PDB entry 3S16 | X-ray diffraction, 3.24 A resolution | chains A and T of the 12 polymer chains in the assembly

== Chain A ==
Name: DNA-directed RNA polymerase II subunit RPB1
Source organism: Saccharomyces cerevisiae
Notes: EC 2.7.7.6
UniProt: P04050 (RPB1_YEAST); residues 1-1733 here = UniProt positions 1-1733
Chain sequence (1733 residues; each row starts with the number of its first residue):
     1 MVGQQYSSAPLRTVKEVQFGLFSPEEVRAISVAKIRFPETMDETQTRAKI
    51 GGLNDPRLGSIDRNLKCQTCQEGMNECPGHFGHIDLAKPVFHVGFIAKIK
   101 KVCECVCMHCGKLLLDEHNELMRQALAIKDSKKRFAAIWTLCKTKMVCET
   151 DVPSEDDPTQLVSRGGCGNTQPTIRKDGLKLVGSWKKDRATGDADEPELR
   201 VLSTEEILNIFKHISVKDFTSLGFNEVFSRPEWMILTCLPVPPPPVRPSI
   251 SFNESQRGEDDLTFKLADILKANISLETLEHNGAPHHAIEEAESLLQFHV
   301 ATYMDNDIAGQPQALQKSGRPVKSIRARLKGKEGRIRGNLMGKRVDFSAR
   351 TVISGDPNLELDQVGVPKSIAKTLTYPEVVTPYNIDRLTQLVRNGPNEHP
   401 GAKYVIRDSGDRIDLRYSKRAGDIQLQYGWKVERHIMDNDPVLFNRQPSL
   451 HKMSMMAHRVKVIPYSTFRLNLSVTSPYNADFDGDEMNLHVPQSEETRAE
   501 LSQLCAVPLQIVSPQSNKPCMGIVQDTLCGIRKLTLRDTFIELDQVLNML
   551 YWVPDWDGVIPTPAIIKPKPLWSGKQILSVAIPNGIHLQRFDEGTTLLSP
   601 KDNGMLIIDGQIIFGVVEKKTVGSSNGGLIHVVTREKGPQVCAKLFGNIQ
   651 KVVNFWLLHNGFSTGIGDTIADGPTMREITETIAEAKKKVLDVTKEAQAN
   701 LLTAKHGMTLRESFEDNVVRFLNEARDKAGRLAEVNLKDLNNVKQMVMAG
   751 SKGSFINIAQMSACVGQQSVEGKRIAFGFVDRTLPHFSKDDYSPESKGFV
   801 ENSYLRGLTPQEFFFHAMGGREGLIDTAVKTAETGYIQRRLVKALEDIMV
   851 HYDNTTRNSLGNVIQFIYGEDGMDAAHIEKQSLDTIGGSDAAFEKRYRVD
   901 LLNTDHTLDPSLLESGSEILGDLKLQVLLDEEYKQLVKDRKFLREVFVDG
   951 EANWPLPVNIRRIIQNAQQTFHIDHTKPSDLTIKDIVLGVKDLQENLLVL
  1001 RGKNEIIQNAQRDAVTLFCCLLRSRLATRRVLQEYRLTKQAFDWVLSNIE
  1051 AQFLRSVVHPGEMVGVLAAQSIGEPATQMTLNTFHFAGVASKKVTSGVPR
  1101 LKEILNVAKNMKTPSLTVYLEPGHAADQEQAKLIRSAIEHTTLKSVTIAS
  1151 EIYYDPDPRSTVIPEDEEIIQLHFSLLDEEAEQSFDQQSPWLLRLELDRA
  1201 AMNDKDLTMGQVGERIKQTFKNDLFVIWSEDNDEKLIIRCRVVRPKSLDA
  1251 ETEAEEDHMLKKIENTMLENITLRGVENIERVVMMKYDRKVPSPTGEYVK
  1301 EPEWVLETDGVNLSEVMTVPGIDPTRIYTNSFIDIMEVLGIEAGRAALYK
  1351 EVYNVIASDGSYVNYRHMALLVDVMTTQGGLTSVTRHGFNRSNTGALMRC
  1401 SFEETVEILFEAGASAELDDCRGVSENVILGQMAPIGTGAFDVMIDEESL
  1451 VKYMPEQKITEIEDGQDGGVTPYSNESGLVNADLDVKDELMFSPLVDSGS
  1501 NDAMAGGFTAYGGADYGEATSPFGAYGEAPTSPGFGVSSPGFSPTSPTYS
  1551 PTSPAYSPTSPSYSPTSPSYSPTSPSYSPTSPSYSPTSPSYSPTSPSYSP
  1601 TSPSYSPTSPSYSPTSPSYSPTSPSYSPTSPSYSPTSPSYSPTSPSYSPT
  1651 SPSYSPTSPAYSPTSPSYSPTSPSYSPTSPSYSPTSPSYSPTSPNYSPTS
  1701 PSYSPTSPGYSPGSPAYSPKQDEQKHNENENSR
Not modelled in the structure: 1-2, 155-160, 187-198, 1177-1186, 1244-1253, 1446-1733
Swiss-Prot annotation at these positions:
  - region: Pro248 to Asp260 (Lid loop), Asn306 to Lys323 (Rudder loop), Pro810 to Glu822 (Bridging helix)
  - binding site (Zn(2+)): Cys67, Cys70, Cys77, His80, Cys107, Cys110, Cys148, Cys167
  - binding site (Mg(2+)): Asp481, Asp483, Asp485
  - modified residue: Thr1471 (Phosphothreonine)
  - cross-link (Glycyl lysine isopeptide (Lys-Gly)): Lys695 (interchain with G-Cter in ubiquitin), Lys1246 (interchain with G-Cter in ubiquitin), Lys1350 (interchain with G-Cter in ubiquitin)
  - natural variant: Ser1653 to Pro1659 (deletion: In strain: A364A)
  - mutagenesis: Lys1246 (K1246R: Impairs ubiquitination during transcription stress)
Metal / ion sites: Zn2+ site 1: Cys67, Cys70, Cys77, His80; Zn2+ site 2: Cys107, Cys110, Cys148, Cys167; Mg2+: Asp481, Asp483, Asp485 (shared with 1 residue of chain R)

== Chain T ==
Molecule: 29-nt DNA strand
Sequence (29 nucleotides; numbered 1 to 29; the number before each row is that of its first residue):
     1 CTACCGATAAGCAGACGATCCTCTCGATG
Not modelled in the structure: 1-15, 29

== Chain A / chain T interface ==
Pairs across the interface (19):
  Lys330(A) - DC16(T)  hydrogen bond to the phosphate
  Lys332(A) - DC20(T)  phosphate contact
  Lys332(A) - DC21(T)  salt bridge to the phosphate
  Arg337(A) - DA18(T)  salt bridge to the phosphate
  Arg344(A) - DT22(T)  salt bridge to the phosphate
  Arg350(A) - DT22(T)  sugar contact
  Gln447(A) - DC21(T)  sugar contact
  Pro448(A) - DC20(T)  base contact
  Thr831(A) - DT19(T)  base contact
  Ala832(A) - DA18(T)  phosphate contact
  Ala832(A) - DT19(T)  sugar contact
  Gly835(A) - DT19(T)  sugar contact
  Tyr836(A) - DG17(T)  phosphate contact
  Tyr836(A) - DA18(T)  sugar contact
  Lys1102(A) - DG17(T)  base contact
  Arg1386(A) - DG17(T)  salt bridge to the phosphate
  Glu1403(A) - DG17(T)  phosphate contact
  Glu1404(A) - DC16(T)  sugar contact
  Glu1404(A) - DG17(T)  phosphate contact
Interface residues without a listed pair, chain A (17 interface residues in all): Arg839, Glu1407

== In short ==
17 residues of chain A and 7 residues of chain T are in contact, with 1 hydrogen bond and 4 salt bridges.
Polar pairs include Lys330(A)-DC16(T), Lys332(A)-DC21(T) and Arg337(A)-DA18(T).
Here chain A is DNA-directed RNA polymerase II subunit RPB1 (Saccharomyces cerevisiae) and chain T is a 29-nt
DNA strand. Entry 3S16 (RNA Polymerase II Initiation Complex with an 8-nt RNA) was determined by X-ray
diffraction (same publication as 3RZD, 3RZO, 3S14, 3S15, 3S17, 3S1M and 5 further entries).
